6HAL - chains B and D of the 4 polymer chains in the assembly; structure by X-ray diffraction, 2.20 A resolution.

[Chain B (and D)]
Name: Hemoglobin subunit beta
From: Homo sapiens
Notes: chain D of this document is another copy of the same molecule, construct and numbering; everything in this record applies to it too
Reference sequence: P68871 (HBB_HUMAN); residues 2-146 here correspond to UniProt positions 3-147 (UniProt number = residue number + 1)
Chain sequence (145 residues; each row starts with the number of its first residue):
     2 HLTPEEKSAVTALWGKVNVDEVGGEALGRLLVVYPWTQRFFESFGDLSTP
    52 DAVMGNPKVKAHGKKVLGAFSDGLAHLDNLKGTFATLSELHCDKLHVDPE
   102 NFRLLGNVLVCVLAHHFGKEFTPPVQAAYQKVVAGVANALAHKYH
Ion coordination: heme Fe near His92 (its only coordinating residue here)
Residues lining bound ligands:
  - carbon monoxide (CMO): Leu28, Phe42, His63, Val67
  - heme (HEM): Leu31, Thr38, Phe41, Phe42, Phe45, His63, Lys66, Val67, Ala70, Phe71, Phe85, Leu88, Leu91, His92, Leu96, Val98, Asn102, Phe103, Leu106, Leu141
Swiss-Prot annotation at these positions:
  - binding site ((2R)-2,3-bisphosphoglycerate): His2, Lys82, His143
  - binding site (heme b): His63, His92
  - site: Glu7, Lys8 (Microbial infection: Cleavage), Gly25, Glu26 (Microbial infection: Cleavage), Gly29, Arg30 (Microbial infection: Cleavage), Tyr35, Pro36 (Microbial infection: Cleavage), Trp37, Thr38 (Microbial infection: Cleavage), Phe45, Gly46 (Microbial infection: Cleavage), Asp52, Ala53 (Microbial infection: Cleavage), Gly56, Asn57 (Microbial infection: Cleavage), Lys59 (Not glycated), Phe71, Ser72 (Microbial infection: Cleavage), Gly74, Leu75 (Microbial infection: Cleavage), Lys82 (Not glycated), Thr84, Phe85 (Microbial infection: Cleavage), His92, Cys93 (Microbial infection: Cleavage), Lys95 (Not glycated), Arg104, Leu105 (Microbial infection: Cleavage), Leu110, Val111 (Microbial infection: Cleavage), Gly119, Lys120 (Microbial infection: Cleavage), Phe122, Thr123 (Microbial infection: Cleavage), Ala128, Ala129 (Microbial infection: Cleavage) and 2 more in UniProt
  - modified residue: Ser9 (Phosphoserine), Thr12 (Phosphothreonine), Ser44 (Phosphoserine), Thr50 (Phosphothreonine), Lys59 (N6-acetyllysine), Lys82 (N6-acetyllysine), Thr87 (Phosphothreonine), Cys93 (S-nitrosocysteine), Lys144 (N6-acetyllysine)
  - glycosylation (N-linked (Glc) (glycation) lysine): Lys8, Lys17, Lys66, Lys120, Lys144

[How chain B and chain D interact]
Contacting residue pairs (4; chain B residue first):
  His2(B) with His146(D)
  Lys82(B) with Lys82(D)
  His146(B) with His2(D); Asn139(D)
Other interface residues (no listed pair), chain B (4 interface residues in all): Asn139

[Summary]
Chain B and chain D each contribute 4 residues to their interface. Bound to chain B: heme and carbon monoxide.
Curated annotation (UniProt) lists 3 (2R)-2,3-bisphosphoglycerate-binding residues and heme b-binding residues
His63(B) and His92(B) on chain B.
Chain B and chain D are both Hemoglobin subunit beta (Homo sapiens); the structure, Human carbonmonoxy
hemoglobin SFX dataset, was determined by X-ray diffraction, deposited together with 6GF0.
